PDB entry 2QDS | X-ray diffraction, 1.66 A resolution | chain A

# Chain A
Name: Beta-lactamase
Organism: Aeromonas hydrophila
Notes: EC 3.5.2.6
UniProt: P26918 (BLAB_AERHY); the author numbering skips numbers that UniProt does not, so the offset changes along the chain: 41-60 = UniProt 28-47; 67-100 = UniProt 48-81; 102-106 = UniProt 82-86; 108-131 = UniProt 87-110; 5 more segments
Chain sequence (227 residues; row label = number of the first residue in the row; note: 40 numbers in that range are skipped by the numbering (no residue carries them; nothing is unmodelled there)):
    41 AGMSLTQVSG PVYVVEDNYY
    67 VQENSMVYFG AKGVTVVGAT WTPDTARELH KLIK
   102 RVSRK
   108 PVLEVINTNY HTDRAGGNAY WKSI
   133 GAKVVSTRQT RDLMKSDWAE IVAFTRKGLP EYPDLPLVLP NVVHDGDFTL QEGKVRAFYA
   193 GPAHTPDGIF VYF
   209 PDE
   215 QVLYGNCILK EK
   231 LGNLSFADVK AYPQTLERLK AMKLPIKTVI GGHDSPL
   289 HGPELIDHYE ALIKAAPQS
Not modelled in the structure: 306-307
Bound ions: Zn2+: D120, C221, H263 (together with D-Captopril)
Small-molecule neighbours: D-Captopril (MCO; 1-(3-mercapto-2-methyl-propionyl)-pyrrolidine-2-carboxylic acid): V67, W87, H118, T119, D120, I153, F156, T157, L161, H196, C221, N233, H263
UniProt features mapped onto this chain:
  - binding site (Zn(2+)): D120, C221, H263
  - binding site (substrate): T157, H196, K224, N233
What the authors report for this chain:
  - binding site for D-Captopril: V67, W87, T119, F156, T157, L161, H196, N233

# Overview
Chain A binds D-Captopril. D120, C221 and H263 form the Zn2+ site. From UniProt: 3 Zn2+-binding residues and 4
substrate-binding residues. The paper reports a binding site for D-Captopril at V67, W87 and T119 among
others.
Chain A is Beta-lactamase (Aeromonas hydrophila); the structure, Crystal Structure of the Zinc Carbapenemase
CPHA in Complex with the Inhibitor D-Captopril, was determined by X-ray diffraction together with 2QDT from
the same study.
